PDB entry 7OLA | electron microscopy, 3.30 A resolution | chains E and F of the 6 polymer chains in the assembly

Chain E (and F):
Protein: DNA primase
Source organism: Staphylococcus aureus
Notes: chain F of this document is another copy of the same molecule, construct and numbering; everything in this record applies to it too
UniProtKB: A0A1S5ZIL8 (A0A1S5ZIL8_STAAU); residues 2-790 here = UniProt positions 2-790
Sequence (797 residues; row label = number of the first residue in the row; numbers below 1 keep their minus sign (Met-6 is residue -6)):
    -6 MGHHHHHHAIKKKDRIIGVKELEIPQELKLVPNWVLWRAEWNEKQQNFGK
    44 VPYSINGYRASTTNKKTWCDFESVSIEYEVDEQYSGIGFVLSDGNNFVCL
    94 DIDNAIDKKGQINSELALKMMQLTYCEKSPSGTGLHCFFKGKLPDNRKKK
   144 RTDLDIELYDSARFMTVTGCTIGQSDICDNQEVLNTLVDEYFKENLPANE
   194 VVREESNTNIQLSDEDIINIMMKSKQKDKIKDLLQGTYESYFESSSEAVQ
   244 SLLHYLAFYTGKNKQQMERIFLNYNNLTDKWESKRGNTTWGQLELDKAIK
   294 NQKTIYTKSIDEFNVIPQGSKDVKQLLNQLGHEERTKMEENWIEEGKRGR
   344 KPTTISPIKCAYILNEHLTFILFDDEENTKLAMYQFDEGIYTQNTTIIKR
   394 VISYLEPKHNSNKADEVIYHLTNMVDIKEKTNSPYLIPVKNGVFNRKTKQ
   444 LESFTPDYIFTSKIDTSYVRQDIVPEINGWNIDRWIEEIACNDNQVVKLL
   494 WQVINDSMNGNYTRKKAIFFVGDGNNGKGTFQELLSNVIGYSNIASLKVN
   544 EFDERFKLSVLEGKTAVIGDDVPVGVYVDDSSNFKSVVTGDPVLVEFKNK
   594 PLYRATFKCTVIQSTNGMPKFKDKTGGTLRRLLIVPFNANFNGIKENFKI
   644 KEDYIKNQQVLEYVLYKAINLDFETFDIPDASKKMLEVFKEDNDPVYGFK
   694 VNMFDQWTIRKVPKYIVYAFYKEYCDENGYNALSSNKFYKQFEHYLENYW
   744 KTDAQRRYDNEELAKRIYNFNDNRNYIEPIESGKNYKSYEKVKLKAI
Not modelled in the structure: -6 to 315, 516-518, 563, 570, 574, 635-639, 676-790 (chain F: -6 to 315, 567-573, 636-637, 673-790)
Differences from the reference sequence: initiating methionine (-6); expression tag (-5 to 1)

Chain E / chain F interface:
Residue-residue contacts - 28 pairs, chain E then chain F:
  Tyr355(E) - Pro400(F)
  Asp368(E) - Asn387(F)  hydrogen bond (backbone-side chain)
  Asp368(E) - Ile390(F)
  Glu369(E) - Asn387(F)
  Glu369(E) - Thr389(F)  hydrogen bond (backbone-side chain)
  Glu370(E) - Asn387(F)
  Glu370(E) - Thr388(F)  hydrogen bond
  Asn371(E) - Thr389(F)  hydrogen bond (backbone-side chain)
  Glu409(E) - Asn403(F)
  Tyr412(E) - Lys392(F)
  Tyr412(E) - His402(F)
  Tyr412(E) - Asn403(F)
  Tyr412(E) - Ser404(F)
  Tyr412(E) - Ala407(F)
  His413(E) - Pro400(F)  hydrogen bond (side chain-backbone)
  His413(E) - His402(F)
  Thr415(E) - Arg393(F)  hydrogen bond (backbone-side chain)
  Asn416(E) - Lys392(F)
  Asn416(E) - Arg393(F)  hydrogen bond (backbone-side chain)
  Asn416(E) - Ser396(F)
  Met417(E) - Arg393(F)
  Val418(E) - Arg393(F)  hydrogen bond (backbone-side chain)
  Asp616(E) - Asp564(F)
  Asp616(E) - Pro566(F)
  Lys617(E) - Asp564(F)
  Thr618(E) - Asp563(F)
  Thr618(E) - Asp564(F)
  Arg623(E) - Lys644(F)
Also at the interface, not in a pair above, chain E (19 interface residues in all): Arg341, Ile351, Ile420
Also at the interface, not in a pair above, chain F (19 interface residues in all): Lys340, Lys373, Lys401

Summary:
Chain E and chain F each contribute 19 residues to their interface, with 8 hydrogen bonds. Among the polar
pairs are Asp368(E)-Asn387(F), Glu369(E)-Thr389(F) and Glu370(E)-Thr388(F).
Chain E and chain F are both DNA primase (Staphylococcus aureus); the structure, Structure of Primase-Helicase
in SaPI5, was determined by electron microscopy, deposited together with 7OM0 and 7PDS.
